8XVB - chains F and G of the 10 polymer chains in the assembly; structure by electron microscopy, 3.40 A resolution.

== Chain F (and G) ==
Molecule: ATP-dependent target DNA activator B
Organism: Escherichia phage Mu
Notes: EC 3.6.1.-; chain G of this document is another copy of the same molecule, construct and numbering; everything in this record applies to it too
UniProtKB: P03763 (TARGB_BPMU); numbering as in UniProt (aligned over 1-312)
Amino-acid sequence (312 residues; each row starts with the number of its first residue):
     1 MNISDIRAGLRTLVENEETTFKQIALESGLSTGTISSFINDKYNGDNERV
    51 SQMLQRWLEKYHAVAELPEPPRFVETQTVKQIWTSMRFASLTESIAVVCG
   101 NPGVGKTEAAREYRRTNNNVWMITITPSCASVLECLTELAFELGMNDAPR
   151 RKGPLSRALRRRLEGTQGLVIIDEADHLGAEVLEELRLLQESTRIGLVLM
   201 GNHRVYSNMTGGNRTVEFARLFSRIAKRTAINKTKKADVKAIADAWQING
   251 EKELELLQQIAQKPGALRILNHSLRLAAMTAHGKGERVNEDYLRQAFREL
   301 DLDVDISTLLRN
Disordered / not traced: 1-66
Ligand contacts:
  - ATP (adenosine-5'-triphosphate), molecule 1: F73, V74, V79, P102, G103, V104, G105, K106, T107, E108, D173, E174, L267, R268, N271
  - ATP, molecule 2: R187, E191, R220, R224
Curated features (UniProtKB/Swiss-Prot):
  - DNA-binding region: F21 to N40 (H-T-H motif), S223 to N312
  - binding site (ATP): G100 to T107
  - site: R151 (Involved in DNA binding), K152 (Involved in DNA binding), N202 (Sensor-1), R224 (R-finger), R268 (Sensor-2)
  - mutagenesis: R150 to K152 (Complete loss of strand transfer stimulation activity), K152 (K152A: Complete loss of strand transfer stimulation activity and self-integration protection), R187 (R187A: 20 fold decrease in ATPase activity due to impaired ATP hydrolysis), N202 (N202A: 60 fold decrease in ATPase activity due to impaired ATP hydrolysis. No effect on ATP-binding and polymerization), R220 (R220A: 12 fold decrease in ATPase activity due to impaired ATP-binding), R224 (R224A: 60 fold decrease in ATPase activity due to impaired ATP-binding. No polymerization), K233 to K236 (Complete loss of MuA regulation of ATPase activity. Complete loss of strand transfer stimulation activity), R268 (R268A: Almost complete loss of ATPase activity due to impaired ATP-binding. No polymerization)
Reported in the primary citation:
  - binding site for ATP: V74, T107, R224, R268, N271
  - mutagenesis - T107A, R224A, R268A: decreased catalytic activity on ATP
  - binding site for the 24-nt DNA strand: R150, R151
  - mutagenesis - R150A/R151A, R150A/R151A/K152A: decreased binding to the 24-nt DNA strand
  - self-association interface (contacts with another copy of this molecule): S128, E134, E138

== Interface between chain F and chain G ==
Pairs across the interface (63; chain F residue first):
  P102(F) - A219(G)  hydrophobic
  P102(F) - R220(G)
  P102(F) - S223(G)
  T107(F) - E191(G)
  R111(F) - E191(G)  salt bridge
  T124(F) - L188(G)
  I125(F) - L188(G)
  T126(F) - E185(G)  hydrogen bond
  T126(F) - L188(G)
  P127(F) - K152(G)
  P127(F) - E181(G)
  P127(F) - E184(G)
  P127(F) - E185(G)
  P127(F) - L188(G)
  S128(F) - V132(G)
  S128(F) - K152(G)
  S128(F) - S156(G)  hydrogen bond
  S128(F) - E185(G)  hydrogen bond
  E134(F) - G153(G)
  E134(F) - P154(G)
  E134(F) - R157(G)  salt bridge
  T137(F) - R157(G)
  E138(F) - R157(G)  salt bridge
  R150(F) - P154(G)
  E174(F) - R187(G)  salt bridge
  E174(F) - L188(G)
  E174(F) - R220(G)  salt bridge
  D176(F) - R220(G)  salt bridge
  H177(F) - E184(G)  salt bridge
  H177(F) - L188(G)
  H177(F) - R220(G)  hydrogen bond
  N202(F) - R220(G)
  R204(F) - E184(G)  salt bridge
  G265(F) - S223(G)  hydrogen bond (backbone-side chain)
  R268(F) - R220(G)  hydrogen bond (side chain-backbone)
  R268(F) - S223(G)
  R268(F) - R224(G)
  H272(F) - T92(G)
  H272(F) - S94(G)  hydrogen bond
  L276(F) - F88(G)  hydrophobic
  M279(F) - L91(G)  hydrophobic
  L300(F) - F88(G)  hydrophobic
  L300(F) - A226(G)
  L300(F) - K227(G)
  D301(F) - K227(G)  salt bridge
  D301(F) - R228(G)  hydrogen bond (backbone-side chain)
  L302(F) - R228(G)
  I306(F) - C99(G)  hydrophobic
  I306(F) - Y206(G)  hydrophobic
  I306(F) - R228(G)
  I306(F) - T229(G)
  I306(F) - A230(G)  hydrophobic
  S307(F) - Y206(G)
  L309(F) - A230(G)  hydrophobic
  L309(F) - N232(G)  hydrogen bond (backbone-side chain)
  L310(F) - C99(G)
  L310(F) - G100(G)
  L310(F) - N101(G)
  L310(F) - H203(G)
  L310(F) - I231(G)
  L310(F) - N232(G)
  R311(F) - H203(G)  hydrogen bond
  N312(F) - N232(G)  hydrogen bond (backbone-side chain)
Interface residues without a listed pair, chain F (40 interface residues in all): C129, F141, D173, G201, H203, P264, I269, V304, D305
Interface residues without a listed pair, chain G (37 interface residues in all): L136, S192, N202, V216, E217

== Summary ==
40 residues of chain F face 37 of chain G across their interface; the contacts include 11 hydrogen bonds and 9
salt bridges. Polar pairs include R111(F)-E191(G), E134(F)-R157(G) and E138(F)-R157(G). From the paper: a
binding site for ATP at V74(F), T107(F) and R224(F) among others; T107A, R224A and R268A of chain F reduce
catalytic activity on ATP; 5 substitutions were tested in all.
Chain F and chain G are both ATP-dependent target DNA activator B (Escherichia phage Mu); the structure,
Cryo-EM structure of ATP-DNA-MuB filaments, was determined by electron microscopy, deposited together with
8XVC and 8XVD.
